Entry 1T0N (X-ray diffraction, 1.80 A resolution); this record covers chains A and B of the 3 polymer chains in the assembly.

# Chain A
Molecule: H-2 class I histocompatibility antigen, K-B alpha chain
From: Mus musculus
Reference sequence: P01901 (HA1B_MOUSE); residues 1-278 here correspond to UniProt positions 22-299 (UniProt number = residue number + 21)
Amino-acid sequence (278 residues; each row starts with the number of its first residue):
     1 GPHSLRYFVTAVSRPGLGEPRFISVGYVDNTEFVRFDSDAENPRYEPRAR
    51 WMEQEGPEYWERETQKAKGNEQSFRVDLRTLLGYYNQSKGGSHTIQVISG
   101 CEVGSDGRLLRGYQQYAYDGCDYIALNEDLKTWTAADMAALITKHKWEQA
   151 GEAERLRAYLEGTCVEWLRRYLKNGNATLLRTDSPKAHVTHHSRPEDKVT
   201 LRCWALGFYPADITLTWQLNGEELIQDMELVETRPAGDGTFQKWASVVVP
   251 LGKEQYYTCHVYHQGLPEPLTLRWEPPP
Disulfides: Cys-101/Cys-164, Cys-203/Cys-259

# Chain B
Molecule: Beta-2-microglobulin
From: Mus musculus
Reference sequence: P01887 (B2MG_MOUSE); residues 1-99 here correspond to UniProt positions 21-119 (UniProt number = residue number + 20)
Amino-acid sequence (99 residues; each row starts with the number of its first residue):
     1 IQKTPQIQVYSRHPPENGKPNILNCYVTQFHPPHIEIQMLKNGKKIPKVE
    51 MSDMSFSKDWSFYILAHTEFTPTETDTYACRVKHDSMAEPKTVYWDRDM
Disulfides: Cys-25/Cys-80

# Interface between chain A and chain B
Pairs across the interface (53):
  Arg-6(A) with Lys-58(B)
  Phe-8(A) with Phe-56(B)
  Val-9(A) with Phe-56(B)
  Thr-10(A) with Phe-56(B); Phe-62(B)
  Val-12(A) with Pro-33(B), hydrophobic
  Tyr-27(A) with Ser-55(B)
  Arg-35(A) with Asp-53(B), salt bridge; Met-54(B), hydrogen bond (side chain-backbone); Ser-55(B), hydrogen bond
  Arg-48(A) with Asp-53(B), salt bridge
  Thr-94(A) with Pro-33(B)
  Gln-96(A) with His-31(B), hydrogen bond; Phe-56(B); Trp-60(B), hydrogen bond (side chain-backbone); Phe-62(B)
  Val-97(A) with Phe-56(B)
  Ile-98(A) with Phe-56(B), hydrophobic; Trp-60(B), hydrophobic
  Tyr-113(A) with Lys-58(B)
  Gln-115(A) with Lys-58(B); Trp-60(B)
  Tyr-116(A) with Trp-60(B)
  Ala-117(A) with Trp-60(B)
  Asp-119(A) with Ile-1(B); His-31(B)
  Gly-120(A) with Lys-3(B); His-31(B), hydrogen bond (backbone-side chain)
  Cys-121(A) with Ile-1(B), hydrophobic
  Asp-122(A) with Trp-60(B), hydrogen bond
  His-192(A) with Asp-98(B), salt bridge
  Arg-202(A) with Asp-98(B), hydrogen bond (side chain-backbone); Met-99(B)
  Trp-204(A) with Asp-98(B); Met-99(B)
  Glu-229(A) with Met-99(B)
  Val-231(A) with Gln-8(B)
  Glu-232(A) with Gln-8(B)
  Thr-233(A) with Tyr-26(B)
  Arg-234(A) with Gln-8(B); Tyr-10(B); Met-99(B), hydrogen bond (side chain-backbone)
  Pro-235(A) with Tyr-10(B), hydrogen bond (backbone-side chain); Asn-24(B); Tyr-26(B)
  Ala-236(A) with Arg-12(B), hydrogen bond (backbone-side chain); Asn-24(B), hydrogen bond (backbone-side chain)
  Gly-237(A) with Arg-12(B), hydrogen bond (backbone-side chain); Leu-65(B)
  Gln-242(A) with Tyr-10(B); Ser-11(B); Arg-12(B)
  Trp-244(A) with Met-99(B), hydrogen bond (side chain-backbone)
Other interface residues (no listed pair), chain A (36 interface residues in all): Glu-32, Leu-206, Asp-238
Other interface residues (no listed pair), chain B (23 interface residues in all): Pro-14, Ser-57, Tyr-63

# Overview
The interface between chain A and chain B involves 36 residues on one side and 23 on the other, with 13
hydrogen bonds and 3 salt bridges. Polar pairs include Arg-35(A)/Asp-53(B), Arg-48(A)/Asp-53(B) and
His-192(A)/Asp-98(B).
Here chain A is H-2 class I histocompatibility antigen, K-B alpha chain and chain B is Beta-2-microglobulin,
both from Mus musculus. Entry 1T0N (Conformational switch in polymorphic H-2K molecules containing an HSV
peptide) was determined by X-ray diffraction (same publication as 1T0M).
